1T8E - chains A and B of the 4 polymer chains in the assembly; structure by X-ray diffraction, 2.54 A resolution.

# Chain A
Name: DNA polymerase
Source organism: Enterobacteria phage T7
Notes: EC 2.7.7.7
UniProtKB: P00581 (DPOL_BPT7); numbering as in UniProt; present here: 1-117, 124-704
Sequence (698 residues; each row starts with the number of its first residue; note: 6 numbers in that range are skipped by the numbering (no residue carries them; nothing is unmodelled there)):
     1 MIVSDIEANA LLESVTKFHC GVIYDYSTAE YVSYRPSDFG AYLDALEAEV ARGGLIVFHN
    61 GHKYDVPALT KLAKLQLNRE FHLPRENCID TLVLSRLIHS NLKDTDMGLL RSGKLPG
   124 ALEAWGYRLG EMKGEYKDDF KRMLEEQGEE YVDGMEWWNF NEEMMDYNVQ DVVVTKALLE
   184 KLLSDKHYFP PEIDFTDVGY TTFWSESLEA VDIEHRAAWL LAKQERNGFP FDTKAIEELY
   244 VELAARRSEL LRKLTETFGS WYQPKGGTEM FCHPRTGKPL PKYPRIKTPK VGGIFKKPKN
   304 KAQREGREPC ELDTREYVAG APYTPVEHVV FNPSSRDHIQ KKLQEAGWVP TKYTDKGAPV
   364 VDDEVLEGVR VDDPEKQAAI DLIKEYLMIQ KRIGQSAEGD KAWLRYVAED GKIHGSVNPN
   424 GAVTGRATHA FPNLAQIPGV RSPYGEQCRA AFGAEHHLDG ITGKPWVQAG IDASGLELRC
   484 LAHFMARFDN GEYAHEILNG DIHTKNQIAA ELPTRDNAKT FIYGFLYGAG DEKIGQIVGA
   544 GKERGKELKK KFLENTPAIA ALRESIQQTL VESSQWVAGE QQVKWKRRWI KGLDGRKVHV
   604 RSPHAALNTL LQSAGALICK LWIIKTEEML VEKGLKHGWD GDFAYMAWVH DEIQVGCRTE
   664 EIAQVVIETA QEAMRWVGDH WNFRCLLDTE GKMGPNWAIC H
Ion coordination: Mg2+ site 1 near Asp5 (its only coordinating residue here); Mg2+ site 2: Asp475, Ala476, Asp654 (together with 2',3'-dideoxycytidine 5'-triphosphate); Mg2+ site 3: Asp475, Asp654 (together with 2',3'-dideoxycytidine 5'-triphosphate)
Residues lining bound ligands: 2',3'-dideoxycytidine 5'-triphosphate (DCT): Arg429, Asp475, Ala476, Ser477, Gly478, Leu479, Glu480, His506, Arg518, Lys522, Thr523, Tyr526, Asp654
Swiss-Prot annotation at these positions:
  - binding site (Mg(2+)): Asp5, Glu7, Asp174, Asp475, Ala476, Asp654
  - binding site (substrate): His506, Arg518, Lys522, Tyr526
From the paper describing this entry:
  - conformationally variable residues (order/disorder transition): Val294 to Tyr320, Ser576 to Trp588

# Chain B
Name: thioredoxin 1
Source organism: Escherichia coli
UniProtKB: P0AA25 (THIO_ECOLI); residues 1-108 here = UniProt positions 1-108
Sequence (108 residues; each row starts with the number of its first residue):
     1 SDKIIHLTDD SFDTDVLKAD GAILVDFWAE WCGPCKMIAP ILDEIADEYQ GKLTVAKLNI
    61 DQNPGTAPKY GIRGIPTLLL FKNGEVAATK VGALSKGQLK EFLDANLA
Disordered / not traced: 1, 108

# Interface between chain A and chain B
Residue-residue contacts (42; chain A residue first):
  Ser263(A) with Pro64(B)
  Tyr265(A) with Ala67(B); Pro68(B); Ile72(B)
  Pro267(A) with Trp31(B), hydrophobic
  Phe274(A) with Gly33(B); Pro34(B); Met37(B), hydrophobic
  Tyr286(A) with Gly33(B); Lys36(B)
  Pro287(A) with Trp31(B)
  Ile297(A) with Glu101(B); Ala105(B), hydrophobic
  Phe298(A) with Ala105(B), hydrophobic
  Leu315(A) with Ala105(B); Asn106(B)
  Glu319(A) with Arg73(B), salt bridge; Thr89(B); Lys90(B); Val91(B), hydrogen bond (backbone-backbone)
  Tyr320(A) with Arg73(B); Val91(B)
  Val321(A) with Leu94(B), hydrophobic; Gln98(B)
  Ala322(A) with Gln98(B)
  Ala324(A) with Leu94(B), hydrophobic
  Pro325(A) with Pro34(B); Gly92(B); Ala93(B), hydrogen bond (backbone-backbone)
  Tyr326(A) with Pro34(B), hydrophobic; Ile75(B); Val91(B), hydrophobic; Gly92(B)
  Thr327(A) with Cys32(B), hydrogen bond; Pro34(B); Gly74(B); Ile75(B), hydrogen bond (backbone-backbone)
  Pro328(A) with Arg73(B)
  Val329(A) with Trp31(B), hydrophobic; Arg73(B), hydrogen bond (backbone-backbone); Gly74(B)
  His331(A) with Pro68(B)
Other interface residues (no listed pair), chain A (23 interface residues in all): Gln266, Pro277, Ile289
Other interface residues (no listed pair), chain B (24 interface residues in all): Ile60

# In short
23 residues of chain A face 24 of chain B across their interface; the contacts include 5 hydrogen bonds and 1
salt bridge. Among the polar pairs are Glu319(A)-Arg73(B), Thr327(A)-Cys32(B) and Glu319(A)-Val91(B). Chain A
binds 2',3'-dideoxycytidine 5'-triphosphate. From the paper: conformational variability at Val294(A) and
Ser576(A).
Chain A is DNA polymerase (Enterobacteria phage T7) and chain B is thioredoxin 1 (Escherichia coli); the
structure, T7 DNA Polymerase Ternary Complex with dCTP at the Insertion Site, was determined by X-ray
diffraction together with 1TK0, 1TK5, 1TK8 and 1TKD from the same study.
